1MY5 - chains A and B; structure by X-ray diffraction, 1.80 A resolution.

Chain A (and B):
Protein: NF-kappaB p65 (RelA) subunit
Organism: Mus musculus
Notes: fragment: residues 191-304 (dimerization domain); chain B of this document is another copy of the same molecule, construct and numbering; everything in this record applies to it too
UniProt: Q04207 (TF65_MOUSE); numbering as in UniProt (aligned over 191-304)
Sequence (114 residues; numbered 191 to 304; the number before each row is that of its first residue):
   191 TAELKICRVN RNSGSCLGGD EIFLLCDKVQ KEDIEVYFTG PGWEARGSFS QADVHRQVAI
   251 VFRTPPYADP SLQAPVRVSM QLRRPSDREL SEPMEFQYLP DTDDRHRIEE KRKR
Disordered / not traced: 298-304 (chain B: 292-304)
UniProt features mapped onto this chain:
  - motif: K301 to R304 (Nuclear localization signal)
  - modified residue: K218 (N6-acetyllysine), K221 (N6-acetyllysine), T254 (Phosphothreonine), S276 (Phosphoserine), S281 (Phosphoserine)
  - mutagenesis: S281 (S281A/E: Abolishes DNA-binding and transcriptional activity)

Chain A / chain B interface:
Residue-residue contacts - 28 pairs, chain A then chain B:
  C197(A) with H245(B); R246(B)
  R198(A) with E211(B), salt bridge; F213(B); D243(B), salt bridge; V251(B)
  V199(A) with F213(B)
  N200(A) with F213(B)
  E211(A) with R198(B), salt bridge
  F213(A) with R198(B); V199(B); N200(B); F213(B), hydrophobic
  L215(A) with H245(B); V251(B), hydrophobic
  C216(A) with H245(B), hydrogen bond (backbone-side chain)
  D217(A) with R246(B), salt bridge
  D243(A) with R198(B), salt bridge
  H245(A) with C197(B); L215(B); C216(B), hydrogen bond (side chain-backbone); V248(B), hydrogen bond (side chain-backbone)
  R246(A) with D217(B), salt bridge
  V248(A) with H245(B), hydrogen bond (backbone-side chain); R246(B); V248(B), hydrophobic
  V251(A) with R198(B); L215(B), hydrophobic
Other interface residues (no listed pair), chain A (15 interface residues in all): A249
Other interface residues (no listed pair), chain B (15 interface residues in all): A249

Overview:
Chain A and chain B each contribute 15 residues to their interface, with 4 hydrogen bonds and 6 salt bridges.
Among the polar pairs are R198(A)-E211(B), R198(A)-D243(B) and D217(A)-R246(B). UniProt lists one mutagenesis
site on chain A.
Both chains are NF-kappaB p65 (RelA) subunit (Mus musculus). Entry 1MY5 (NF-kappaB p65 subunit dimerization
domain homodimer) was determined by X-ray diffraction, deposited together with 1MY7.
